Entry 3LZ1 (X-ray diffraction, 2.50 A resolution); this record covers chains F and I of the 10 polymer chains in the assembly.

Chain F:
Protein: Histone H4
Source organism: Xenopus laevis
UniProt: P62799 (H4_XENLA); residues 1-102 here correspond to UniProt positions 2-103 (UniProt number = residue number + 1)
Chain sequence (102 residues; each row starts with the number of its first residue):
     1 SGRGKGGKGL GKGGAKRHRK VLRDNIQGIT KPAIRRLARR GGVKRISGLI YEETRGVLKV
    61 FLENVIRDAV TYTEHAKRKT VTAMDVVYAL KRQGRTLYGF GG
Disordered / not traced: 1-24
Swiss-Prot annotation at these positions:
  - DNA-binding region: Lys16 to Lys20
  - modified residue: Ser1 (N-acetylserine), Arg3 (Asymmetric dimethylarginine), Lys5 (N6-(2-hydroxyisobutyryl)lysine), Lys8 (N6-(2-hydroxyisobutyryl)lysine), Lys12 (N6-(2-hydroxyisobutyryl)lysine), Lys16 (N6-(2-hydroxyisobutyryl)lysine), Lys20 (N6,N6,N6-trimethyllysine), Lys31 (N6-(2-hydroxyisobutyryl)lysine), Lys44 (N6-(2-hydroxyisobutyryl)lysine), Ser47 (Phosphoserine), Tyr51 (Phosphotyrosine), Lys59 (N6-(2-hydroxyisobutyryl)lysine), Lys77 (N6-(2-hydroxyisobutyryl)lysine), Lys79 (N6-(2-hydroxyisobutyryl)lysine), Tyr88 (Phosphotyrosine), Lys91 (N6-(2-hydroxyisobutyryl)lysine)
  - cross-link (Glycyl lysine isopeptide (Lys-Gly)): Lys31 (interchain with G-Cter in UFM1), Lys91 (interchain with G-Cter in ubiquitin)

Chain I:
Molecule: 145-nt DNA strand
Sequence (145 nucleotides; row label = number of the first residue in the row; numbers below 1 keep their minus sign (DA-72 is residue -72)):
   -72 ATCGATGTAT ATATCTGACA CGTGCCTGGA GACTAGGGAG TAATCCCCTT GGCGGTTAAA
   -12 ACGCGGGGGA CAGCGCGTAC GTGCGTTTAA GCGGTGCTAG AGCTGTCTAC GACCAATTGA
    48 GCGGCCTCGG CACCGGGATT CTGAT
Bound ions: Mn2+ site 1 near DA-72 (its only coordinating residue here); Mn2+ site 2 near DA-34 (its only coordinating residue here); Mn2+ site 3 near DG27 (its only coordinating residue here)

Interface between chain F and chain I:
Residue-residue contacts (11; chain F residue first):
  Lys44(F) with DG8(I), phosphate contact
  Arg45(F) with DC7(I), hydrogen bond to the sugar; DG8(I), phosphate contact
  Ile46(F) with DC7(I), sugar contact; DG8(I), hydrogen bond to the phosphate
  Ser47(F) with DC7(I), hydrogen bond to the phosphate
  Gly48(F) with DC7(I), hydrogen bond to the phosphate
  Arg78(F) with DA28(I), phosphate contact
  Lys79(F) with DG27(I), salt bridge to the phosphate; DA28(I), hydrogen bond to the phosphate
  Thr80(F) with DA28(I), hydrogen bond to the phosphate
Also at the interface, not in a pair above, chain F (12 interface residues in all): Arg35, Arg39, Leu49, Lys77
Also at the interface, not in a pair above, chain I (6 interface residues in all): DA6, DT9

Summary:
12 residues of chain F face 6 of chain I across their interface; the contacts include 6 hydrogen bonds and 1
salt bridge. Polar pairs include Arg45(F)-DC7(I), Ile46(F)-DG8(I) and Ser47(F)-DC7(I). Curated annotation
(UniProt) lists a DNA-binding region on chain F.
Here chain F is Histone H4 (Xenopus laevis) and chain I is a 145-nt DNA strand. Entry 3LZ1 (Crystal Structure
of Nucleosome Core Particle Composed of the Widom 601 DNA Sequence (orientation 2)) was determined by X-ray
diffraction together with 3LZ0 from the same study.
